Entry 8HH3 (electron microscopy, 4.30 A resolution (low resolution: residue-level contacts below are approximate; hydrogen-bond / salt-bridge calls are withheld)); this record covers chains B and E of the 7 polymer chains in the assembly.

Chain B:
Name: ATP synthase subunit alpha
From: Bacillus sp. PS3
Notes: EC 7.1.2.2
Reference sequence: A0A0M3VGF9 (A0A0M3VGF9_BACP3); residue numbers follow UniProt; this construct covers 2-502
Amino-acid sequence (501 residues; row label = number of the first residue in the row):
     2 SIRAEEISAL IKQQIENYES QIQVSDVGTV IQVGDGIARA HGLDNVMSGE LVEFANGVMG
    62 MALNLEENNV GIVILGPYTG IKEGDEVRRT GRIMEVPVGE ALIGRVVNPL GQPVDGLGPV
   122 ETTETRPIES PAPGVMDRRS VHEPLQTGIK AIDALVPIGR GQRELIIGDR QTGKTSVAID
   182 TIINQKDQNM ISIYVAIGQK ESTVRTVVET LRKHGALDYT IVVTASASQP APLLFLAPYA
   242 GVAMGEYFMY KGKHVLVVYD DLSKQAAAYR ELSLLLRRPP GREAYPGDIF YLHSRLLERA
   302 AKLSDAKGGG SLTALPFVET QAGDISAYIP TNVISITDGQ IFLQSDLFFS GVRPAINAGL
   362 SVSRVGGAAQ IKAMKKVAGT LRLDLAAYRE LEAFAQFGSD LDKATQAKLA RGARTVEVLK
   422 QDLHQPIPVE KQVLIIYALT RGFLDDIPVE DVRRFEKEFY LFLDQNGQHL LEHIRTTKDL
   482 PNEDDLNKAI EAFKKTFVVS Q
Disordered / not traced: 2-23, 502
Sequence notes: conflict Pro132 (Arg in A0A0M3VGF9), Ser193 (Cys in A0A0M3VGF9), Phe463 (Trp in A0A0M3VGF9)
Bound ions: Mg2+: Thr176 (together with ATP)
Residues lining bound ligands:
  - ATP (adenosine-5'-triphosphate), molecule 1: Asp170, Gln172, Thr173, Gly174, Lys175, Thr176, Ser177, Glu320, Phe349, Arg354, Gln422, Asp423, Leu424
  - ATP, molecule 2: Ser336, Val363, Arg365

Chain E:
Name: ATP synthase subunit beta
From: Bacillus sp. PS3
Notes: EC 7.1.2.2
Reference sequence: A0A0M4U1P9 (A0A0M4U1P9_BACP3); residues 1-473 here = UniProt positions 1-473
Amino-acid sequence (484 residues; row label = number of the first residue in the row; numbers below 1 keep their minus sign (Met-10 is residue -10)):
   -10 MHHHHHHHHH HMTRGRVIQV MGPVVDVKFE NGHLPAIYNA LKIQHKARNE NEVDIDLTLE
    50 VALHLGDDTV RTIAMASTDG LIRGMEVIDT GAPISVPVGE VTLGRVFNVL GEPIDLEGDI
   110 PADARRDPIH RPAPKFEELA TEVEILETGI KVVDLLAPYI KGGKIGLFGG AGVGKTVLIQ
   170 ELIHNIAQEH GGISVFAGVG ERTREGNDLY HEMKDSGVIS KTAMVFGQMN EPPGARMRVA
   230 LTGLTMAEYF RDEQGQDVLL FIDNIFRFTQ AGSEVSALLG RMPSAVGYQP TLATEMGQLQ
   290 ERITSTAKGS ITSIQAIYVP ADDYTDPAPA TTFSHLDATT NLERKLAEMG IYPAVDPLAS
   350 TSRALAPEIV GEEHYQVARK VQQTLQRYKE LQDIIAILGM DELSDEDKLV VHRARRIQFF
   410 LSQNFHVAEQ FTGQPGSYVP VKETVRGFKE ILEGKYDHLP EDAFRLVGRI EEVVEKAKAM
   470 GVEV
Disordered / not traced: -10 to 0, 471-473
Sequence notes: initiating methionine (-10); expression tag (-9 to 0)
Residues lining bound ligands: ATP (adenosine-5'-triphosphate): Gly159, Ala160, Gly161, Val162, Gly163, Lys164, Thr165, Val166, Tyr341, Gln412, Phe414, Ala417, Phe420, Thr421

Chain B / chain E interface:
Residue-residue contacts - 51 pairs, chain B then chain E:
  Ile32(B) - Gly55(E)
  Gln33(B) - His53(E)
  Val34(B) - His53(E)
  Gly35(B) - Leu52(E)
  Asp36(B) - Leu52(E)
  Asp36(B) - Arg270(E)
  Tyr79(B) - Tyr27(E)
  Thr80(B) - Ile26(E)
  Ile82(B) - Ile26(E)
  Ile82(B) - His53(E)
  Lys83(B) - His22(E)
  Lys83(B) - Leu23(E)
  Lys83(B) - His53(E)
  Glu84(B) - Leu23(E)
  Glu84(B) - His53(E)
  Val115(B) - Phe125(E)
  Val115(B) - Glu126(E)
  Asp116(B) - Glu126(E)
  Arg171(B) - Phe322(E)
  Arg171(B) - Ser323(E)
  Lys201(B) - Ser323(E)
  Lys201(B) - His324(E)
  Lys201(B) - Asp326(E)
  Glu202(B) - Phe125(E)
  Glu202(B) - Leu128(E)
  Val205(B) - Phe125(E)
  Arg206(B) - Phe125(E)
  Arg206(B) - Glu126(E)
  Arg206(B) - Leu128(E)
  Arg206(B) - Ala129(E)
  Arg206(B) - Thr130(E)
  Thr207(B) - Thr130(E)
  Glu210(B) - Thr130(E)
  Ser227(B) - Glu290(E)
  Ala228(B) - Glu290(E)
  Ser229(B) - Gln287(E)
  Ser229(B) - Glu290(E)
  Lys265(B) - Ser323(E)
  Glu272(B) - Pro279(E)
  Glu272(B) - Thr280(E)
  Glu272(B) - Ala282(E)
  Glu272(B) - Thr283(E)
  Leu275(B) - Met271(E)
  Leu275(B) - Pro272(E)
  Leu275(B) - Ser273(E)
  Leu276(B) - Arg270(E)
  Leu276(B) - Pro279(E)
  Arg278(B) - Gly269(E)
  Arg278(B) - Met271(E)
  Ala285(B) - Ala274(E)
  Gln322(B) - Tyr313(E)
Other interface residues (no listed pair), chain B (37 interface residues in all): Val107, Gly117, Gln172, Gln200, Ala232, Arg271, Arg279, Arg354
Other interface residues (no listed pair), chain E (44 interface residues in all): Gly21, Pro24, Ala25, Ala51, Leu54, Ala122, Lys124, Val132, Lys153, Leu281, Gly286, Thr314, Ala319, Leu325, Arg368

Summary:
The interface between chain B and chain E involves 37 residues on one side and 44 on the other. Ligands of
chain B: ATP. Ligands of chain E: ATP.
Chain B is ATP synthase subunit alpha and chain E is ATP synthase subunit beta, both from Bacillus sp. PS3;
the structure, F1 domain of FoF1-ATPase from Bacillus PS3,90 degrees,highATP, was determined by electron
microscopy together with 8HH1, 8HH2, 8HH4, 8HH5, 8HH6, 8HH7 and 5 further entries from the same study.
